7VXR - chains A and B; structure by X-ray diffraction, 1.55 A resolution.

# Chain A (and B)
Protein: BPSL1038
Source organism: Burkholderia pseudomallei K96243
Notes: chain B of this document is another copy of the same molecule, construct and numbering; everything in this record applies to it too
UniProt: Q63W52 (Q63W52_BURPS); residue numbers follow UniProt; this construct covers 1-88
Chain sequence (108 residues; numbered -19 to 88; the number before each row is that of its first residue; numbers below 1 keep their minus sign (Met-19 is residue -19)):
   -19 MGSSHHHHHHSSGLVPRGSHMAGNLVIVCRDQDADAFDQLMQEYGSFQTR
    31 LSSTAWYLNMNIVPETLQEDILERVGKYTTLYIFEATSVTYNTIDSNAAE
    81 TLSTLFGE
Unresolved in the structure: -19 to -14, 88 (chain B: -19 to 1, 88)
Sequence notes: expression tag (-19 to 0)
Ion coordination: Na+: Tyr58 (shared with Asp50(B), Thr84(B) of chain B)
From the paper describing this entry:
  - catalytic residues: Asp11, Arg30, Ser33, Thr34 (proposed by the authors, not directly observed)
  - contacts within the chain: Ser32-Thr34 (hydrogen bond)
  - self-association interface (contacts with another copy of this molecule): Val6 to Asp11, Leu31 to Tyr37, Leu61 to Thr67, Ser68 to Tyr71

# How chain A and chain B interact
Pairs across the interface (76; chain A residue first):
  His-12(A) with Lys57(B)
  His-11(A) with Gln48(B); Glu49(B), salt bridge; Leu52(B)
  Ser-9(A) with Glu45(B)
  Val6(A) with Phe64(B), hydrophobic
  Val8(A) with Leu31(B), hydrophobic; Ala35(B), hydrophobic
  Cys9(A) with Ser32(B)
  Arg10(A) with Ile74(B); Asp75(B), salt bridge
  Asp11(A) with Ser32(B); Ser33(B), hydrogen bond
  Leu31(A) with Val8(B), hydrophobic; Tyr62(B); Phe64(B), hydrophobic
  Ser32(A) with Val8(B); Cys9(B); Asp11(B); Thr34(B), hydrogen bond
  Ser33(A) with Asp11(B), hydrogen bond
  Thr34(A) with Ser32(B), hydrogen bond; Thr34(B), hydrogen bond
  Ala35(A) with Val8(B), hydrophobic
  Pro44(A) with Thr70(B)
  Glu45(A) with Thr70(B), hydrogen bond
  Gln48(A) with Thr70(B), hydrogen bond; Tyr71(B), hydrogen bond (side chain-backbone)
  Lys57(A) with Asn72(B)
  Thr59(A) with Asn72(B)
  Thr60(A) with Asn72(B); Thr73(B); Ile74(B), hydrogen bond (side chain-backbone)
  Leu61(A) with Tyr71(B); Asn72(B), hydrogen bond (backbone-backbone)
  Tyr62(A) with Leu31(B), hydrophobic; Thr70(B); Tyr71(B), hydrophobic; Thr73(B), hydrogen bond; Asp75(B); Ala78(B); Leu82(B), hydrophobic
  Ile63(A) with Val69(B); Thr70(B), hydrogen bond (backbone-backbone)
  Phe64(A) with Val6(B), hydrophobic; Leu31(B), hydrophobic; Ser68(B); Val69(B), hydrophobic
  Glu65(A) with Ala66(B); Thr67(B), hydrogen bond (backbone-backbone); Ser68(B), hydrogen bond (backbone-backbone)
  Ala66(A) with Phe64(B), hydrophobic; Glu65(B)
  Thr67(A) with Glu65(B), hydrogen bond (backbone-backbone); Thr67(B)
  Ser68(A) with Phe64(B); Glu65(B), hydrogen bond
  Val69(A) with Ile63(B); Phe64(B), hydrophobic
  Thr70(A) with Pro44(B); Glu45(B); Gln48(B); Tyr62(B); Ile63(B), hydrogen bond (backbone-backbone)
  Tyr71(A) with Gln48(B), hydrogen bond (backbone-side chain); Leu61(B); Tyr62(B), hydrophobic
  Asn72(A) with Gln48(B); Leu52(B); Lys57(B), hydrogen bond (side chain-backbone); Thr59(B), hydrogen bond (side chain-backbone); Thr60(B); Leu61(B), hydrogen bond (backbone-backbone)
  Thr73(A) with Thr60(B), hydrogen bond
  Ile74(A) with Tyr58(B), hydrophobic
  Leu82(A) with Tyr62(B)
Interface residues without a listed pair, chain A (39 interface residues in all): His-10, Tyr37, Leu52, Tyr58, Phe86
Interface residues without a listed pair, chain B (37 interface residues in all): Tyr37, Phe86

# Overview
Chain A and chain B form an interface of 39 and 37 residues respectively, with 22 hydrogen bonds and 2 salt
bridges. Polar pairs include His-11(A)-Glu49(B), Arg10(A)-Asp75(B) and Asp11(A)-Ser33(B). From the paper:
catalytic residues Asp11(A), Arg30(A) and Ser33(A) among others; a self-association interface involving
Val6(A), Leu31(A) and Leu61(A) among others.
Both chains are BPSL1038 (Burkholderia pseudomallei K96243). Entry 7VXR (Crystal structure of BPSL1038 from
Burkholderia pseudomallei) was determined by X-ray diffraction.
